Entry 6JH7 (X-ray diffraction, 1.38 A resolution); this record covers chains A and B.

== Chain A (and B) ==
Protein: Short chain dehydrogenase family protein
Organism: Microcystis aeruginosa DIANCHI905
Notes: chain B of this document is another copy of the same molecule, construct and numbering; everything in this record applies to it too
UniProtKB: L8NWH6 (L8NWH6_MICAE); residue numbers follow UniProt; this construct covers 1-266
Chain sequence (274 residues; numbered 1 to 274; the number before each row is that of its first residue):
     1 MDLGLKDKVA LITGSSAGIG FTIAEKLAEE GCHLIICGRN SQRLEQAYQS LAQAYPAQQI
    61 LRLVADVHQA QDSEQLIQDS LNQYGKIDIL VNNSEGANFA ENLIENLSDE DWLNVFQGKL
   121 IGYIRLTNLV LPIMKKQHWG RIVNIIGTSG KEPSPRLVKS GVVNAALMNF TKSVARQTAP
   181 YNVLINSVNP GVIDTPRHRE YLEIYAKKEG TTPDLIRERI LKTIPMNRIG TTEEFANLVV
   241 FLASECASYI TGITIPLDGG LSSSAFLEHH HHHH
Unresolved in the structure: 97-99, 264-274 (chain B: 97-101, 265-274)
Sequence notes: expression tag (267-274)

== Interface between chain A and chain B ==
Residue-residue contacts (76; chain A residue first):
  Met-1(A) / Met-1(B)  hydrogen bond (backbone-backbone)
  Met-1(A) / Leu-3(B)  hydrophobic
  Met-1(A) / Glu-30(B)  hydrogen bond (backbone-side chain)
  Met-1(A) / Asn-237(B)
  Met-1(A) / Val-240(B)  hydrophobic
  Leu-3(A) / Met-1(B)  hydrophobic
  Glu-30(A) / Met-1(B)  hydrogen bond (side chain-backbone)
  Lys-172(A) / Ser-263(B)
  Arg-176(A) / Pro-225(B)
  Arg-176(A) / Ser-263(B)  hydrogen bond (side chain-backbone)
  Arg-176(A) / Ser-264(B)
  Ala-179(A) / Pro-225(B)
  Ala-179(A) / Met-226(B)  hydrophobic
  Pro-180(A) / Pro-225(B)
  Leu-184(A) / Met-226(B)  hydrophobic
  Val-192(A) / Tyr-249(B)  hydrogen bond (backbone-side chain)
  Ile-193(A) / Tyr-249(B)  hydrophobic
  Ile-224(A) / Tyr-249(B)
  Pro-225(A) / Arg-176(B)
  Pro-225(A) / Ala-179(B)
  Pro-225(A) / Pro-180(B)
  Met-226(A) / Ala-179(B)
  Met-226(A) / Pro-180(B)
  Met-226(A) / Leu-184(B)  hydrophobic
  Met-226(A) / Ser-248(B)
  Met-226(A) / Tyr-249(B)  hydrophobic
  Met-226(A) / Thr-251(B)
  Arg-228(A) / Ser-248(B)  hydrogen bond (side chain-backbone)
  Arg-228(A) / Tyr-249(B)  hydrogen bond (backbone-side chain)
  Ile-229(A) / Tyr-249(B)
  Gly-230(A) / Tyr-249(B)  hydrogen bond (backbone-side chain)
  Glu-234(A) / Ser-248(B)  hydrogen bond
  Glu-234(A) / Tyr-249(B)
  Asn-237(A) / Met-1(B)
  Asn-237(A) / Phe-241(B)
  Asn-237(A) / Cys-246(B)  hydrogen bond (side chain-backbone)
  Leu-238(A) / Phe-241(B)  hydrophobic
  Val-240(A) / Met-1(B)  hydrophobic
  Phe-241(A) / Asn-237(B)
  Phe-241(A) / Leu-238(B)  hydrophobic
  Phe-241(A) / Phe-241(B)  hydrophobic
  Cys-246(A) / Asn-237(B)  hydrogen bond (backbone-side chain)
  Ser-248(A) / Met-226(B)
  Ser-248(A) / Arg-228(B)  hydrogen bond (backbone-side chain)
  Ser-248(A) / Glu-234(B)  hydrogen bond
  Tyr-249(A) / Val-192(B)  hydrogen bond (side chain-backbone)
  Tyr-249(A) / Ile-224(B)
  Tyr-249(A) / Met-226(B)  hydrophobic
  Tyr-249(A) / Arg-228(B)  hydrogen bond (side chain-backbone)
  Tyr-249(A) / Ile-229(B)
  Tyr-249(A) / Gly-230(B)  hydrogen bond (side chain-backbone)
  Tyr-249(A) / Glu-234(B)
  Tyr-249(A) / Leu-257(B)  hydrophobic
  Tyr-249(A) / Asp-258(B)  hydrogen bond (backbone-backbone)
  Tyr-249(A) / Gly-259(B)  hydrogen bond (backbone-backbone)
  Ile-250(A) / Met-226(B)
  Ile-250(A) / Leu-257(B)  hydrophobic
  Thr-251(A) / Met-226(B)
  Thr-251(A) / Gly-259(B)
  Thr-251(A) / Gly-260(B)
  Gly-252(A) / Ser-263(B)  hydrogen bond (backbone-side chain)
  Ile-253(A) / Ile-255(B)  hydrophobic
  Ile-253(A) / Pro-256(B)
  Ile-253(A) / Ser-262(B)
  Ile-255(A) / Ile-253(B)  hydrophobic
  Pro-256(A) / Ile-253(B)
  Leu-257(A) / Tyr-249(B)  hydrophobic
  Leu-257(A) / Ile-250(B)  hydrophobic
  Asp-258(A) / Tyr-249(B)  hydrogen bond (backbone-backbone)
  Gly-259(A) / Tyr-249(B)  hydrogen bond (backbone-backbone)
  Gly-259(A) / Thr-251(B)
  Gly-260(A) / Thr-251(B)
  Ser-262(A) / Ile-253(B)
  Ser-263(A) / Lys-172(B)
  Ser-263(A) / Arg-176(B)
  Ser-263(A) / Gly-252(B)
Also at the interface, not in a pair above, chain B (38 interface residues in all): Ala-175, Ile-193

== Overview ==
36 residues of chain A face 38 of chain B across their interface, with 21 hydrogen bonds. Polar contacts
include Met-1(A)/Glu-30(B), Arg-176(A)/Ser-263(B) and Val-192(A)/Tyr-249(B).
Chain A and chain B are both Short chain dehydrogenase family protein (Microcystis aeruginosa DIANCHI905); the
structure, Crystal structure of AerF from Microcystis aeruginosa, was determined by X-ray diffraction,
deposited together with 6JHA and 6JHB.
